PDB entry 6WZY | X-ray diffraction, 1.50 A resolution | chains A and C of the 3 polymer chains in the assembly

Chain A:
Name: H-2 class I histocompatibility antigen, D-B alpha chain
Source organism: Mus musculus
Reference sequence: P01899 (HA11_MOUSE); residues 1-278 here correspond to UniProt positions 25-302 (UniProt number = residue number + 24)
Sequence (279 residues; row label = number of the first residue in the row; numbering starts at 0):
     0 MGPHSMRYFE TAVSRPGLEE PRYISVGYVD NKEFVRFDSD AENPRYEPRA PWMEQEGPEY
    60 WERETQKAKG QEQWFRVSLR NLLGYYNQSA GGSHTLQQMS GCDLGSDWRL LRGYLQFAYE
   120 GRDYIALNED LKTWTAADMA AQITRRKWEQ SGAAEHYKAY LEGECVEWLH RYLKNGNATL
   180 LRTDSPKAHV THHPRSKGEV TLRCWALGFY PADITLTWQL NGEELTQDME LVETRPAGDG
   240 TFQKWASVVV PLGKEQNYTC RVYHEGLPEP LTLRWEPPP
Disordered / not traced: 226-227, 278
Construct notes: initiating methionine (0)
Cystine bridges: Cys-101/Cys-164, Cys-203/Cys-259

Chain C:
Name: Epitope from Neuraminidase Protein (NA-181-190)
Notes: EC 3.2.1.18
Reference sequence: P03468 (NRAM_I34A1); residues 1-10 here correspond to UniProt positions 181-190 (UniProt number = residue number + 180)
Sequence (10 residues; numbered 1 to 10; the number before each row is that of its first residue):
     1 SGPDNGAVAV

Interface between chain A and chain C:
Residue-residue contacts - 48 pairs, chain A then chain C:
  Met-5(A) with Ser-1(C)
  Tyr-7(A) with Ser-1(C), hydrogen bond (side chain-backbone); Gly-2(C)
  Glu-9(A) with Pro-3(C)
  Glu-63(A) with Ser-1(C), hydrogen bond; Gly-2(C)
  Lys-66(A) with Ser-1(C), hydrogen bond; Gly-2(C), hydrogen bond (side chain-backbone); Pro-3(C)
  Gln-70(A) with Pro-3(C), hydrogen bond (side chain-backbone); Asp-4(C); Asn-5(C), hydrogen bond (side chain-backbone)
  Trp-73(A) with Asn-5(C); Gly-6(C); Val-8(C), hydrogen bond (side chain-backbone); Ala-9(C); Val-10(C), hydrophobic
  Phe-74(A) with Asn-5(C)
  Val-76(A) with Ala-9(C), hydrophobic
  Ser-77(A) with Ala-9(C); Val-10(C), hydrogen bond (side chain-backbone)
  Asn-80(A) with Ala-9(C); Val-10(C), hydrogen bond (side chain-backbone)
  Leu-81(A) with Val-10(C), hydrophobic
  Tyr-84(A) with Val-10(C), hydrogen bond (side chain-backbone)
  Gln-97(A) with Pro-3(C); Asn-5(C), hydrogen bond
  Ser-99(A) with Pro-3(C)
  Phe-116(A) with Asn-5(C)
  Thr-143(A) with Val-10(C), hydrogen bond (side chain-backbone)
  Lys-146(A) with Val-8(C); Ala-9(C), hydrogen bond (side chain-backbone); Val-10(C), hydrogen bond (side chain-backbone)
  Trp-147(A) with Val-8(C); Ala-9(C), hydrogen bond (side chain-backbone); Val-10(C), hydrophobic
  Ser-150(A) with Val-8(C)
  His-155(A) with Asp-4(C), hydrogen bond (side chain-backbone); Asn-5(C); Gly-6(C)
  Tyr-156(A) with Asn-5(C), hydrogen bond
  Tyr-159(A) with Ser-1(C), hydrogen bond (side chain-backbone); Gly-2(C); Pro-3(C)
  Glu-163(A) with Ser-1(C), hydrogen bond; Gly-2(C)
  Trp-167(A) with Ser-1(C)
  Tyr-171(A) with Ser-1(C), hydrogen bond (side chain-backbone)
Other interface residues (no listed pair), chain A (28 interface residues in all): Tyr-59, Tyr-123
The authors on this interface:
  - specific contacts: Gln-97(A)/Asn-5(C) (hydrogen bond)

Overview:
28 residues of chain A face 9 of chain C across their interface, with 20 hydrogen bonds. Polar contacts
include Tyr-7(A)/Ser-1(C), Glu-63(A)/Ser-1(C) and Lys-66(A)/Ser-1(C). The paper describes a hydrogen bond
between Gln-97(A) and Asn-5(C).
Here chain A is H-2 class I histocompatibility antigen, D-B alpha chain (Mus musculus) and chain C is Epitope
from Neuraminidase Protein (NA-181-190). Entry 6WZY (Structure of DbNA(10) peptides bound to H-2Db MHC-I) was
determined by X-ray diffraction together with 6X00 from the same study.
